Entry 6PIF (electron microscopy, 3.40 A resolution); this record covers chains F and J of the 11 polymer chains in the assembly.

[Chain F]
Protein: Cas7, type I-F CRISPR-associated protein
Source organism: Vibrio cholerae
Sequence (350 residues; numbered 2 to 352; 1 number in that range is skipped by the numbering (no residue carries it; nothing is unmodelled there); the number before each row is that of its first residue):
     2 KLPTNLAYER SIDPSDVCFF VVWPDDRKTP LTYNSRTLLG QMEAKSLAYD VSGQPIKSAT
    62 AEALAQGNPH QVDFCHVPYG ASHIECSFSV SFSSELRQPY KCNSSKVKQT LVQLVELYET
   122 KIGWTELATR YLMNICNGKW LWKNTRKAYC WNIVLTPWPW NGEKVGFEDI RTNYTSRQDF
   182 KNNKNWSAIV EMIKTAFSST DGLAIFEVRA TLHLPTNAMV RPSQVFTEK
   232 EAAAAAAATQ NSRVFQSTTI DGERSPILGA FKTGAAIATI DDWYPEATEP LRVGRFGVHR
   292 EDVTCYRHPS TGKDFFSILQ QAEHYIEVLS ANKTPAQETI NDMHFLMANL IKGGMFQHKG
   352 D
Not modelled in the structure: 44-69, 232-242, 350-352

[Chain J]
Protein: TniQ monomer 2
Source organism: Vibrio cholerae
Sequence (369 residues; each row starts with the number of its first residue; note: 25 numbers in that range are skipped by the numbering (no residue carries them; nothing is unmodelled there); numbering starts at 0):
     0 AMFLQRPKPY SDESLESFFI RVANKNGYGD VHRFLEATKR FLQDIDHNGY QTFPTDITRI
    60 NPYSAKNSSS ARTASFLKLA QLTFNEPPEL LGLAINRTNM KYSPSTSAVV RGAEVFPRSL
   120 LRTHSIPCCP LCLRENGYAS YLWHFQGYEY CHSHNVPLIT TCSCGKEFDY RVS
   195 EAACTVSNWL AGHESKPLPN LPKSYRWGLV HWWMGIKD
   236 DHFSFVQFFS NWPRSFHSII EDEVEFNLEH AVVSTSELRL KDLLGRLFFG SIRLPERNLQ
   296 HNIILGELLC YLENRLWQDK GLIANLKMNA LEATVMLNCS LDQIASMVEQ RILKPNAAAA
   356 AAAAADVTDY LFHFGDIFCL WLAEFQSDEF NRSFYVSR
Not modelled in the structure: 0

[How chain F and chain J interact]
Pairs across the interface (18):
  Arg147(F) - Asp45(J)  salt bridge
  Arg172(F) - Arg39(J)  hydrogen bond (backbone-side chain)
  Arg172(F) - Asp43(J)  salt bridge
  Thr173(F) - Arg39(J)  hydrogen bond (backbone-side chain)
  Thr176(F) - Glu35(J)
  Thr176(F) - Arg39(J)  hydrogen bond
  Ser177(F) - Arg32(J)
  Asp180(F) - Arg32(J)  salt bridge
  Glu277(F) - Arg58(J)  salt bridge
  Glu277(F) - Ser63(J)
  Ala278(F) - Arg58(J)  hydrogen bond (backbone-side chain)
  Thr279(F) - Gln50(J)
  Thr279(F) - Thr51(J)
  Thr279(F) - Lys65(J)
  Glu280(F) - Gln50(J)
  Glu280(F) - Thr51(J)
  Tyr297(F) - Lys65(J)
  Tyr297(F) - Asn66(J)
Also at the interface, not in a pair above, chain F (13 interface residues in all): Gln179, Pro276
Also at the interface, not in a pair above, chain J (12 interface residues in all): Ser67

[Summary]
13 residues of chain F and 12 residues of chain J are in contact; the contacts include 4 hydrogen bonds and 4
salt bridges. Among the polar pairs are Arg147(F)-Asp45(J), Arg172(F)-Asp43(J) and Asp180(F)-Arg32(J).
Chain F is Cas7, type I-F CRISPR-associated protein and chain J is TniQ monomer 2, both from Vibrio cholerae;
the structure, V. cholerae TniQ-Cascade complex, open conformation, was determined by electron microscopy
(same publication as 6PIG and 6PIJ).
